Entry 7YZY (electron microscopy, 4.80 A resolution (low resolution: residue-level contacts below are approximate; hydrogen-bond / salt-bridge calls are withheld)); this record covers chains B and I of the 9 polymer chains in the assembly.

Chain B:
Name: Particulate methane monooxygenase beta subunit
Organism: Methylococcus capsulatus str. Bath
Notes: EC 1.14.18.3
UniProt: Q607G3 (PMOA_METCA); residue numbers follow UniProt; this construct covers 1-247
Chain sequence (247 residues; row label = number of the first residue in the row):
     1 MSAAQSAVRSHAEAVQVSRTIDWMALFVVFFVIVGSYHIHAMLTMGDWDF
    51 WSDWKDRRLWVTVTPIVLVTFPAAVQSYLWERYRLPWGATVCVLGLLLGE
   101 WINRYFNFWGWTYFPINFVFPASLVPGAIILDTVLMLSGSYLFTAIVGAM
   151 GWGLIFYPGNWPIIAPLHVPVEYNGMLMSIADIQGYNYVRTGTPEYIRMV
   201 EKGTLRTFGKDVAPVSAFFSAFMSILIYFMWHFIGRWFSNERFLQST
Not modelled in the structure: 1-6, 192-212, 246-247

Chain I:
Name: Particulate methane monooxygenase alpha subunit
Organism: Methylococcus capsulatus str. Bath
Notes: EC 1.14.18.3
UniProt: G1UBD1 (PMOB_METCA); numbering as in UniProt (aligned over 1-414)
Chain sequence (414 residues; row label = number of the first residue in the row):
     1 MKTIKDRIAKWSAIGLLSAVAATAFYAPSASAHGEKSQAAFMRMRTIHWY
    51 DLSWSKEKVKINETVEIKGKFHVFEGWPETVDEPDVAFLNVGMPGPVFIR
   101 KESYIGGQLVPRSVRLEIGKTYDFRVVLKARRPGDWHVHTMMNVQGGGPI
   151 IGPGKWITVEGSMSEFRNPVTTLTGQTVDLENYNEGNTYFWHAFWFAIGV
   201 AWIGYWSRRPIFIPRLLMVDAGRADELVSATDRKVAMGFLAATILIVVMA
   251 MSSANSKYPITIPLQAGTMRGMKPLELPAPTVSVKVEDATYRVPGRAMRM
   301 KLTITNHGNSPIRLGEFYTASVRFLDSDVYKDTTGYPEDLLAEDGLSVSD
   351 NSPLAPGETRTVDVTASDAAWEVYRLSDIIYDPDSRFAGLLFFFDATGNR
   401 QVVQIDAPLIPSFM
Not modelled in the structure: 1-32
Curated features (UniProtKB/Swiss-Prot):
  - binding site (Cu cation): His33, His48, His72, His137, His139
  - mutagenesis: His48 (H48N: Impairs activity of soluble pmoB construct), His137 (H137A: Abolishes activity of soluble pmoB construct; when associated with A-139), His139 (H139A: Abolishes activity of soluble pmoB construct; when associated with A-137)

Chain B / chain I interface:
Residue-residue contacts - 8 pairs, chain B then chain I:
  Arg57(B) - Tyr381(I)
  Pro170(B) - Phe413(I)
  Glu172(B) - Asp288(I)
  Gly175(B) - Asp288(I)
  Gly175(B) - Ile410(I)
  Leu177(B) - Ser385(I)
  Leu177(B) - Ile410(I)
  Leu177(B) - Pro411(I)
Interface residues without a listed pair, chain B (6 interface residues in all): Met176
Interface residues without a listed pair, chain I (8 interface residues in all): Pro383, Pro408

Summary:
6 residues of chain B and 8 residues of chain I are in contact. UniProt lists 5 Cu cation-binding residues and
3 mutagenesis sites on chain I.
Chain B is Particulate methane monooxygenase beta subunit and chain I is Particulate methane monooxygenase
alpha subunit, both from Methylococcus capsulatus str. Bath; the structure, pMMO structure from native
membranes by cryoET and STA, was determined by electron microscopy.
